PDB entry 3QRY | X-ray diffraction, 1.75 A resolution | chain B

Chain B:
Name: Putative uncharacterized protein
Source organism: Streptococcus pneumoniae
UniProtKB: Q97NA8 (Q97NA8_STRPN); residues 1-426 here = UniProt positions 1-426
Amino-acid sequence (426 residues; numbered 1 to 426; the number before each row is that of its first residue):
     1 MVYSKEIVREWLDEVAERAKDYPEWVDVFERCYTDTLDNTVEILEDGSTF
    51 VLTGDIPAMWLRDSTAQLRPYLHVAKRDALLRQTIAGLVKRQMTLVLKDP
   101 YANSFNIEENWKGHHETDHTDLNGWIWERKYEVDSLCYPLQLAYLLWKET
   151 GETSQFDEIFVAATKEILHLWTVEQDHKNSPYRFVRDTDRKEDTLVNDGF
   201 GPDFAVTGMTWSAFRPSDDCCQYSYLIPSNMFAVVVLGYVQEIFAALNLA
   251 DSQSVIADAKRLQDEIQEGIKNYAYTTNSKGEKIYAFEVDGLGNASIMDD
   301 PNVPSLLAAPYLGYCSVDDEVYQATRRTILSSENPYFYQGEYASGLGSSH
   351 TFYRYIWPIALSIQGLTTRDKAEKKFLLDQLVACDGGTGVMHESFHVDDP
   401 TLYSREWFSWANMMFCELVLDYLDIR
Residues lining bound ligands: 1-deoxymannojirimycin (DMJ): Thr-53, Trp-60, Arg-62, Asp-63, Pro-216, Ser-217, Asp-218, Asn-302, His-350, Trp-357, Glu-393, Arg-405, Phe-408, Trp-410
Reported in the primary citation:
  - binding site for 1-deoxymannojirimycin: Arg-62, Asp-63, Pro-216, Asn-302
  - catalytic residues: Asp-218, Glu-393 (proposed by the authors, not directly observed)

In short:
Chain B binds 1-deoxymannojirimycin. From the paper: catalytic residues Asp-218 and Glu-393; a binding site
for 1-deoxymannojirimycin at Arg-62, Asp-63 and Pro-216 among others.
Chain B is Putative uncharacterized protein (Streptococcus pneumoniae); the structure, Analysis of a new
family of widely distributed metal-independent alpha mannosidases provides unique insight into the ..., was
determined by X-ray diffraction (same publication as 3QPF, 3QSP, 3QT3 and 3QT9).
